2VSU - chains B and E of the 6 polymer chains in the assembly; structure by X-ray diffraction, 1.90 A resolution.

== Chain B ==
Name: P-hydroxycinnamoyl CoA hydratase/lyase
Source organism: Pseudomonas fluorescens
Notes: EC 4.2.1.101
Reference sequence: O69762 (O69762_PSEFL); numbering as in UniProt (aligned over 1-276)
Sequence (276 residues; each row starts with the number of its first residue):
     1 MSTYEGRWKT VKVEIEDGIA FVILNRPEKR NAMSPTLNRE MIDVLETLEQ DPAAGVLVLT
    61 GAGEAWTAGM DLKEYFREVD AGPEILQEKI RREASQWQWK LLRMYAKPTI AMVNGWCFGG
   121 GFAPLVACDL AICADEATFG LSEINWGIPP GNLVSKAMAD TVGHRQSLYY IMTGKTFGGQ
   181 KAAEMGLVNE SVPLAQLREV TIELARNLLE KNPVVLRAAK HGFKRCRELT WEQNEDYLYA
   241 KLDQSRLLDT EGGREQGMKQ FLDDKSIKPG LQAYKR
Unresolved in the structure: 1-3, 252-276
Construct notes: engineered mutation Ala123 (Ser in O69762)
Ligand contacts: acetyl coenzyme A (ACO): Glu28, Lys29, Arg30, Ala32, Glu64, Ala68, Gly69, Met70, Asp71, Leu72, Trp116, Phe118, Gly119, Gly120, Ser142, Glu143, Trp146, Ile148
Swiss-Prot annotation at these positions:
  - binding site (acetyl-CoA): Lys29, Ala68, Met70, Leu72, Gly120, Ser142, Trp146
  - binding site (vanillin): Tyr75, Gly151, Tyr239
  - mutagenesis: Glu143 (E143A: Abolishes catalytic activity), Tyr239 (Y239F: Increased KM for feruloyl-CoA but retains a significant amount of catalytic activity with a kcat 10 times less than that of the wild-type)
Reported in the primary citation:
  - binding site for acetyl coenzyme A: Arg30, Met70, Gly120, Ser142
  - catalytic residues: Met70, Gly120, Glu143
  - binding site for 4-hydroxy-3-methoxybenzaldehyde: Tyr75, Glu143
  - catalytic residues: Tyr75, Arg91 (proposed by the authors, not directly observed)
  - mutagenesis - E143A: abolished catalytic activity
  - mutagenesis - Y239F: decreased catalytic activity

== Chain E ==
Name: P-hydroxycinnamoyl CoA hydratase/lyase
Source organism: Pseudomonas fluorescens
Notes: EC 4.2.1.101
Reference sequence: O69762 (O69762_PSEFL); numbering as in UniProt (aligned over 1-276)
Sequence (276 residues; row label = number of the first residue in the row):
     1 MSTYEGRWKT VKVEIEDGIA FVILNRPEKR NAMSPTLNRE MIDVLETLEQ DPAAGVLVLT
    61 GAGEAWTAGM DLKEYFREVD AGPEILQEKI RREASQWQWK LLRMYAKPTI AMVNGWCFGG
   121 GFAPLVACDL AICADEATFG LSEINYGIPP GNLVSKAMAD TVGHRQSLYY IMTGKTFGGQ
   181 KAAEMGLVNE SVPLAQLREV TIELARNLLE KNPVVLRAAK HGFKRCRELT WEQNEDYLYA
   241 KLDQSRLLDT EGGREQGMKQ FLDDKSIKPG LQAYKR
Unresolved in the structure: 1-2, 80-81, 250-276
Construct notes: engineered mutation Ala123 (Ser in O69762); conflict Tyr146 (Trp in O69762)
Ligand contacts: acetyl coenzyme A (ACO): Glu28, Lys29, Arg30, Ala32, Ala68, Gly69, Met70, Asp71, Leu72, Trp116, Phe118, Gly119, Gly120, Ser142, Glu143, Tyr146, Ile148
Swiss-Prot annotation at these positions:
  - binding site (acetyl-CoA): Lys29, Ala68, Met70, Leu72, Gly120, Ser142
  - binding site (vanillin): Tyr75, Gly151, Tyr239
  - mutagenesis: Glu143 (E143A: Abolishes catalytic activity), Tyr239 (Y239F: Increased KM for feruloyl-CoA but retains a significant amount of catalytic activity with a kcat 10 times less than that of the wild-type)
Reported in the primary citation:
  - binding site for 4-hydroxy-3-methoxybenzaldehyde: Tyr239
  - specificity-determining residues: Tyr239
  - catalytic residues: Tyr239 (proposed by the authors, not directly observed)

== Chain B / chain E interface ==
Residue-residue contacts (28):
  Arg225(B) - Glu232(E)
  Arg225(B) - Gln233(E)
  Arg225(B) - Asp236(E)  salt bridge
  Glu228(B) - Gln233(E)  hydrogen bond
  Leu229(B) - Gln233(E)
  Gln233(B) - Arg225(E)
  Gln233(B) - Glu228(E)  hydrogen bond
  Gln233(B) - Leu229(E)
  Asp236(B) - Arg225(E)  salt bridge
  Asp236(B) - Tyr237(E)  hydrogen bond
  Asp236(B) - Lys241(E)  salt bridge
  Tyr237(B) - Asp236(E)  hydrogen bond
  Tyr239(B) - Gln244(E)
  Ala240(B) - Ala240(E)  hydrophobic
  Ala240(B) - Lys241(E)
  Ala240(B) - Gln244(E)
  Lys241(B) - Asp236(E)  salt bridge
  Lys241(B) - Ala240(E)
  Asp243(B) - Gln244(E)
  Asp243(B) - Leu247(E)
  Asp243(B) - Leu248(E)
  Gln244(B) - Tyr239(E)
  Gln244(B) - Ala240(E)
  Gln244(B) - Asp243(E)  hydrogen bond
  Arg246(B) - Leu247(E)
  Leu247(B) - Asp243(E)
  Leu247(B) - Arg246(E)
  Leu247(B) - Leu247(E)
Interface residues without a listed pair, chain B (15 interface residues in all): Glu232, Leu248

== In short ==
The chain B/chain E interface involves 15 residues from each chain; the contacts include 5 hydrogen bonds and
4 salt bridges. Among the polar pairs are Arg225(B)-Asp236(E), Asp236(B)-Arg225(E) and Asp236(B)-Lys241(E).
Chain B binds acetyl coenzyme A. The paper reports catalytic residues Met70(B), Gly120(B) and Tyr239(E) among
others; E143A of chain B abolishes catalytic activity.
Here chain B is P-hydroxycinnamoyl CoA hydratase/lyase and chain E is P-hydroxycinnamoyl CoA hydratase/lyase,
both from Pseudomonas fluorescens. Entry 2VSU (A ternary complex of Hydroxycinnamoyl-CoA Hydratase-Lyase
(HCHL) with acetyl-Coenzyme A and vanillin gives insights into substrate ...) was determined by X-ray
diffraction together with 2VSS from the same study.
